8I6O - chains C and E of the 5 polymer chains in the assembly; structure by electron microscopy, 3.80 A resolution.

[Chain C]
Molecule: Cell division protein FtsX
Source organism: Pseudomonas aeruginosa
Reference sequence: A0A072ZG76 (A0A072ZG76_PSEAI); numbering as in UniProt (aligned over 1-335)
Chain sequence (335 residues; each row starts with the number of its first residue):
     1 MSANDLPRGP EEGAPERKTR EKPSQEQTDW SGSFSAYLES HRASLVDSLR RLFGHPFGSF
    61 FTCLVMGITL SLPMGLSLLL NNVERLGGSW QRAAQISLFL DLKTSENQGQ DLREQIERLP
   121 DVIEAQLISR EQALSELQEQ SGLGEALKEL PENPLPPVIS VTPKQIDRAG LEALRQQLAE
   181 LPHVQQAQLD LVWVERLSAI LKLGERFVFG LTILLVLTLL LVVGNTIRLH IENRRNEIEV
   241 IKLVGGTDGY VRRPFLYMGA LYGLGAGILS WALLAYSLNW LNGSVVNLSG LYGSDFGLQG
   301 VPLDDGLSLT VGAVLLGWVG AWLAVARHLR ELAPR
Disordered / not traced: 1-34

[Chain E]
Molecule: Membrane-bound metallopeptidase
Source organism: Pseudomonas aeruginosa
Reference sequence: A0A1J0J314 (A0A1J0J314_PSEAI); residues 20-428 here correspond to UniProt positions 70-478 (UniProt number = residue number + 50)
Chain sequence (409 residues; numbered 20 to 428; the number before each row is that of its first residue):
    20 DERADTQRQL EQTQKDIGEL KKLLDGIQQE KSGVQKQLKS TETEMGDLEK QIKALQDELD
    80 KSEAELKRLD GEKKKLQDAR IEQQRLLAIQ ARAAYQSGRE EYLKLLLNQE HPEKFSRTLT
   140 YYDYINKARL EQLASFNETL RQLANVEQDI SAQKAEQLSK QGELDSRREA LAATRKERQQ
   200 ALAKLNSDYR ERDQKLKSRQ QDQAELAKVL RTIEETLARQ AREAAAAAER ERQRALAAER
   260 ERARQQQAAP GRVTSPPREP APGPLVSSTG AVYGGAFGSA RGKLPWPVNG RVVARFGSQR
   320 GDDPRAKWDG VLISASAGST VRAVHGGRVV FADWLRGAGL LVILDHGGGY LSLYGHNQSL
   380 LKDAGDTVKA GDPIATVGTS GGQSSPAVYF AIRHQGRPAD PTTWCRAQG
Disordered / not traced: 20-50, 201-428

[Chain C / chain E interface]
Residue-residue contacts (18):
  Phe99(C) with Gln115(E)
  Leu102(C) with Arg111(E)
  Ala133(C) with Tyr114(E), hydrophobic
  Glu136(C) with Tyr114(E)
  Ser141(C) with Asp142(E)
  Gly142(C) with Asp142(E)
  Leu143(C) with Ala113(E), hydrophobic; Tyr141(E), hydrophobic
  Glu149(C) with Leu152(E)
  Leu150(C) with Gln103(E)
  Leu155(C) with Ala110(E); Tyr114(E), hydrophobic
  Val158(C) with Tyr114(E)
  Gln186(C) with Gln115(E)
  Trp193(C) with Lys123(E); Asn127(E)
  Arg196(C) with Asn127(E)
  Tyr292(C) with Leu122(E)
Interface residues without a listed pair, chain C (22 interface residues in all): Ile128, Leu137, Pro151, Pro154, Pro156, Gln188, Asp190
Interface residues without a listed pair, chain E (17 interface residues in all): Gln102, Leu106, Ala107, Arg118, Leu126
Interface features reported in the paper:
  - interface residues, chain E: Tyr114(E)

[Summary]
22 residues of chain C face 17 of chain E across their interface. The paper reports the interface residue
Tyr114(E).
Chain C is Cell division protein FtsX and chain E is Membrane-bound metallopeptidase, both from Pseudomonas
aeruginosa; the structure, Cryo-EM structure of Pseudomonas aeruginosa FtsE(WT)X/EnvC complex in peptidisc,
was determined by electron microscopy (same publication as 8I6Q, 8I6R and 8I6S).
